3AWS - chains A and B; structure by X-ray diffraction, 1.24 A resolution.

# Chain A
Molecule: Tyrosinase
Source organism: Streptomyces castaneoglobisporus
Notes: EC 1.14.18.1
Reference sequence: Q83WS2 (Q83WS2_9ACTO); numbering as in UniProt (aligned over 1-273)
Sequence (281 residues; numbered 1 to 281; the number before each row is that of its first residue):
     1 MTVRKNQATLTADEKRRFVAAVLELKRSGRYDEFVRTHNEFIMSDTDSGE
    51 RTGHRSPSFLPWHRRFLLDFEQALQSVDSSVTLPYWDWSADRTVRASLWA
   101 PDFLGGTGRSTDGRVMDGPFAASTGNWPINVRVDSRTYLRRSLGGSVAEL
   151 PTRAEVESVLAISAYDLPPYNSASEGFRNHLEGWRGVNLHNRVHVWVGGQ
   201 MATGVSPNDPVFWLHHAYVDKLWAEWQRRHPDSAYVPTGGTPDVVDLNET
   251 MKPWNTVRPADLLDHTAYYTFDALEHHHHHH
Unresolved in the structure: 1, 275-281
Construct notes: expression tag (274-281)
Metal / ion sites: Cu ion: His190, His194, His216
Reported in the primary citation:
  - Cu ion coordination: His190, His194, His216
  - contacts within the chain: Asp45-His54

# Chain B
Molecule: MelC
Source organism: Streptomyces castaneoglobisporus
Reference sequence: Q83WS1 (Q83WS1_9ACTO); residues 1-126 here = UniProt positions 1-126
Sequence (134 residues; numbered 1 to 134; the number before each row is that of its first residue):
     1 MPEITRRRALTAAAAVAATASAAVTLAAPAASAAGHHEPAAPESFDEVYK
    51 GRRIQGRPAGGGAHHHEHGGGYEVFVDGVQLHVMRNADGSWISVVSHYDP
   101 VPTPRAAARAAVDELQGAPLLPFPANLEHHHHHH
Unresolved in the structure: 1-39, 60-65, 124-134
Construct notes: expression tag (127-134)
Metal / ion sites: Cu ion: His68, His82
Reported in the primary citation:
  - Cu ion coordination: His82
  - mutagenesis - H97Q: abolished catalytic activity
  - mutagenesis - Y98F: decreased catalytic activity
  - mutagenesis - H82Q, M84L: unchanged catalytic activity

# How chain A and chain B interact
Residue-residue contacts - 57 pairs, chain A then chain B:
  Asn39(A) - Val94(B)
  Glu40(A) - His66(B)  salt bridge
  Ile42(A) - Met84(B)
  Ile42(A) - His97(B)
  Ile42(A) - Tyr98(B)
  Met43(A) - His66(B)
  Met43(A) - Glu67(B)
  Met43(A) - His68(B)  hydrogen bond (backbone-backbone)
  Met43(A) - His82(B)
  Met43(A) - Met84(B)
  Ser44(A) - His66(B)  hydrogen bond (side chain-backbone)
  Ser44(A) - Glu67(B)  hydrogen bond (side chain-backbone)
  Ser44(A) - His68(B)
  Asp45(A) - Met84(B)
  Thr46(A) - His68(B)
  Asp47(A) - Asn86(B)
  Asp47(A) - Ala87(B)  hydrogen bond (side chain-backbone)
  His54(A) - His97(B)  hydrogen bond
  Arg55(A) - Met84(B)  hydrogen bond
  Arg55(A) - Asn86(B)  hydrogen bond
  Arg55(A) - Ile92(B)
  Asp112(A) - Gln116(B)
  Arg132(A) - Leu121(B)
  Val133(A) - Val94(B)  hydrophobic
  Val133(A) - Leu120(B)
  Val133(A) - Leu121(B)  hydrogen bond (backbone-backbone)
  Asp134(A) - Leu115(B)
  Asp134(A) - Pro119(B)
  Asp134(A) - Leu121(B)
  Ser135(A) - Ala118(B)
  Ser135(A) - Pro119(B)  hydrogen bond (backbone-backbone)
  Arg136(A) - Glu114(B)  salt bridge
  Arg136(A) - Leu115(B)  hydrogen bond (side chain-backbone)
  Arg136(A) - Gln116(B)
  Arg136(A) - Ala118(B)
  Arg140(A) - Glu114(B)  salt bridge
  Ser172(A) - Ala87(B)
  Trp184(A) - Ile92(B)  hydrophobic
  Trp184(A) - His97(B)
  Trp184(A) - Pro100(B)  hydrophobic
  Arg185(A) - Asp88(B)  salt bridge
  His190(A) - Tyr98(B)
  Asn191(A) - Tyr98(B)
  His194(A) - Tyr98(B)
  Val195(A) - Tyr98(B)
  Val195(A) - Asp99(B)
  Met201(A) - Tyr98(B)
  Ala202(A) - Val95(B)
  Ala202(A) - Ser96(B)
  Ala202(A) - His97(B)  hydrogen bond (backbone-backbone)
  Ala202(A) - Tyr98(B)
  Thr203(A) - Val94(B)
  Thr203(A) - Val95(B)
  Thr203(A) - Tyr98(B)
  Thr203(A) - Glu114(B)
  Gly204(A) - Val94(B)  hydrogen bond (backbone-backbone)
  Ser206(A) - Tyr98(B)
Other interface residues (no listed pair), chain A (35 interface residues in all): His38, Thr111, Gly113, Asn171, Ala173, Gly199
The authors on this interface:
  - interface residues, chain B: Tyr98(B)

# In short
35 residues of chain A and 23 residues of chain B are in contact, with 12 hydrogen bonds and 4 salt bridges.
Polar contacts include Glu40(A)-His66(B), Arg136(A)-Glu114(B) and Arg140(A)-Glu114(B). From the paper: H97Q of
chain B abolishes catalytic activity; the interface residue Tyr98(B); 4 substitutions were tested in all.
Chain A is Tyrosinase and chain B is MelC, both from Streptomyces castaneoglobisporus; the structure, Crystal
structure of Streptomyces tyrosinase in a complex with caddie soaked in a Cu(II)-containing solution for ...,
was determined by X-ray diffraction (same publication as 3AWT, 3AWU, 3AWV, 3AWW, 3AWX, 3AWY, 3AWZ and 3AX0).
